PDB entry 3RFR | X-ray diffraction, 2.68 A resolution | chains D and C of the 11 polymer chains in the assembly

# Chain D
Protein: peptide
Sequence (19 residues; row label = number of the first residue in the row):
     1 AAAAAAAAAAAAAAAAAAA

# Chain C
Protein: PmoC
Source organism: Methylocystis sp. M
UniProtKB: Q9KX37 (Q9KX37_9RHIZ); residues 1-256 here = UniProt positions 1-256
Sequence (256 residues; numbered 1 to 256; the number before each row is that of its first residue):
     1 MSSTTSTAAGAAAEVESVVDLRGMWIGLAVLNVFYLIVRIYEQVFGWRAG
    51 LDSFAPEFQTYWMSILWTEIPLELVSGLGLAGYLWKTRDRNVDAVAPREE
   101 MRRLVVLVQWLVVYGIAIYWGASFFTEQDGAWHMTVIRDTDFTPSHIIEF
   151 YMSYPIYSVIAVGAFFYAKTRIPYFAHGYSLAFLIVAIGPFMIIPNVGLN
   201 EWGHTFWFMEELFVAPLHWGFVFFGWMALGVFGVVLQILGRIHALIGKEG
   251 VALLTE
Disordered / not traced: 1-15, 198-224, 253-256
Metal / ion sites: Zn2+ site 1: Asp93, His177; Zn2+ site 2: Asp129, His133, His146
From the paper describing this entry:
  - Zn2+ coordination: Asp129, His133, His146

# Chain D / chain C interface
Pairs across the interface - 12 pairs, chain D then chain C:
  Ala1(D) with Tyr41(C); Thr60(C); Tyr61(C), hydrophobic; Ser64(C)
  Ala4(D) with Ser64(C); Ile65(C), hydrophobic; Thr68(C)
  Ala5(D) with Thr68(C)
  Ala7(D) with Phe34(C)
  Ala8(D) with Phe34(C)
  Ala11(D) with Val30(C), hydrophobic
  Ala19(D) with Tyr83(C)
Also at the interface, not in a pair above, chain D (11 interface residues in all): Ala9, Ala12, Ala14, Ala18
Also at the interface, not in a pair above, chain C (12 interface residues in all): Ile26, Leu72, Ser76

# In short
Chain D and chain C form an interface of 11 and 12 residues respectively. The Zn2+ site 1 is built by Asp93(C)
and His177(C). Asp129(C), His133(C) and His146(C) coordinate Zn2+ site 2. The paper reports Zn2+ coordination
by Asp129(C), His133(C) and His146(C).
Chain D is peptide and chain C is PmoC (Methylocystis sp. M); the structure, Crystal Structure of particulate
methane monooxygenase (pMMO) from Methylocystis sp. strain M, was determined by X-ray diffraction together
with 3RGB from the same study.
